4NSK - chains A and C of the 3 polymer chains in the assembly; structure by X-ray diffraction, 2.60 A resolution.

Chain A:
Molecule: H-2 class I histocompatibility antigen, D-B alpha chain
Source organism: Mus musculus
Reference sequence: P01899 (HA11_MOUSE); residues 1-276 here correspond to UniProt positions 25-300 (UniProt number = residue number + 24)
Amino-acid sequence (276 residues; row label = number of the first residue in the row):
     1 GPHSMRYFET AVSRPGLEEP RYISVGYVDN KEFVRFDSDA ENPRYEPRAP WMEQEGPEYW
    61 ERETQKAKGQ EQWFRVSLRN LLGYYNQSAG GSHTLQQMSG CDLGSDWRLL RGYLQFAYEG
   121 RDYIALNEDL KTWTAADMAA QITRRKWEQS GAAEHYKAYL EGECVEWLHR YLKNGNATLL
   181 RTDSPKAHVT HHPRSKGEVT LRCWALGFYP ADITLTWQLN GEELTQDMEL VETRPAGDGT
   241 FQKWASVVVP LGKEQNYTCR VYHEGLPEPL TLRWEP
Unresolved in the structure: 224-225
Cystine bridges: Cys101-Cys164, Cys203-Cys259

Chain C:
Molecule: Pre-glycoprotein polyprotein GP
Notes: engineered mutation(s): V35P
Amino-acid sequence (9 residues; numbered 1 to 9; the number before each row is that of its first residue):
     1 KAPYNFATM

Interface between chain A and chain C:
Residue-residue contacts (47):
  Met5(A) - Lys1(C)
  Tyr7(A) - Lys1(C)  hydrogen bond (side chain-backbone)
  Tyr7(A) - Ala2(C)  hydrogen bond (side chain-backbone)
  Glu9(A) - Pro3(C)
  Tyr45(A) - Ala2(C)
  Tyr59(A) - Lys1(C)
  Arg62(A) - Lys1(C)
  Glu63(A) - Lys1(C)
  Glu63(A) - Ala2(C)  hydrogen bond (side chain-backbone)
  Lys66(A) - Lys1(C)
  Lys66(A) - Ala2(C)  hydrogen bond (side chain-backbone)
  Gln70(A) - Pro3(C)
  Gln70(A) - Tyr4(C)
  Gln70(A) - Asn5(C)  hydrogen bond (side chain-backbone)
  Trp73(A) - Asn5(C)
  Trp73(A) - Phe6(C)  hydrogen bond (side chain-backbone)
  Trp73(A) - Ala7(C)  hydrogen bond (side chain-backbone)
  Trp73(A) - Thr8(C)
  Trp73(A) - Met9(C)  hydrophobic
  Val76(A) - Thr8(C)
  Ser77(A) - Thr8(C)
  Ser77(A) - Met9(C)  hydrogen bond (side chain-backbone)
  Asn80(A) - Thr8(C)  hydrogen bond
  Asn80(A) - Met9(C)  hydrogen bond (side chain-backbone)
  Tyr84(A) - Met9(C)  hydrogen bond (side chain-backbone)
  Leu95(A) - Met9(C)  hydrophobic
  Gln97(A) - Asn5(C)  hydrogen bond
  Ser99(A) - Pro3(C)
  Phe116(A) - Met9(C)  hydrophobic
  Tyr123(A) - Met9(C)  hydrophobic
  Ile124(A) - Met9(C)  hydrophobic
  Thr143(A) - Met9(C)  hydrogen bond (side chain-backbone)
  Lys146(A) - Thr8(C)  hydrogen bond
  Lys146(A) - Met9(C)  hydrogen bond (side chain-backbone)
  Trp147(A) - Ala7(C)  hydrogen bond (side chain-backbone)
  Trp147(A) - Thr8(C)  hydrogen bond (side chain-backbone)
  Trp147(A) - Met9(C)  hydrophobic
  Ser150(A) - Ala7(C)
  His155(A) - Phe6(C)
  Tyr156(A) - Asn5(C)
  Tyr156(A) - Phe6(C)  hydrogen bond (side chain-backbone)
  Tyr159(A) - Lys1(C)  hydrogen bond (side chain-backbone)
  Tyr159(A) - Ala2(C)
  Tyr159(A) - Pro3(C)
  Glu163(A) - Lys1(C)
  Trp167(A) - Lys1(C)
  Tyr171(A) - Lys1(C)  hydrogen bond (side chain-backbone)
Interface residues without a listed pair, chain A (33 interface residues in all): Phe74, Leu81, Ala152

Overview:
33 residues of chain A face 9 of chain C across their interface, with 20 hydrogen bonds. Among the polar pairs
are Tyr7(A)-Lys1(C), Tyr7(A)-Ala2(C) and Glu63(A)-Ala2(C).
Chain A is H-2 class I histocompatibility antigen, D-B alpha chain (Mus musculus) and chain C is
Pre-glycoprotein polyprotein GP; the structure, CRYSTAL STRUCTURE OF THE MURINE CLASS I MAJOR
HISTOCOMPATIBILITY COMPLEX H-2DB IN COMPLEX WITH LCMV-DERIVED GP33 ..., was determined by X-ray diffraction.
